8EGR - chains B and G of the 24 polymer chains in the assembly; structure by electron microscopy, 3.58 A resolution.

# Chain B
Molecule: gp15, receptor-binding protein, tail fiber
Organism: Staphylococcus phage Andhra
UniProt: A0A1S6L1H3 (A0A1S6L1H3_9CAUD); residue numbers follow UniProt; this construct covers 1-609
Sequence (609 residues; row label = number of the first residue in the row):
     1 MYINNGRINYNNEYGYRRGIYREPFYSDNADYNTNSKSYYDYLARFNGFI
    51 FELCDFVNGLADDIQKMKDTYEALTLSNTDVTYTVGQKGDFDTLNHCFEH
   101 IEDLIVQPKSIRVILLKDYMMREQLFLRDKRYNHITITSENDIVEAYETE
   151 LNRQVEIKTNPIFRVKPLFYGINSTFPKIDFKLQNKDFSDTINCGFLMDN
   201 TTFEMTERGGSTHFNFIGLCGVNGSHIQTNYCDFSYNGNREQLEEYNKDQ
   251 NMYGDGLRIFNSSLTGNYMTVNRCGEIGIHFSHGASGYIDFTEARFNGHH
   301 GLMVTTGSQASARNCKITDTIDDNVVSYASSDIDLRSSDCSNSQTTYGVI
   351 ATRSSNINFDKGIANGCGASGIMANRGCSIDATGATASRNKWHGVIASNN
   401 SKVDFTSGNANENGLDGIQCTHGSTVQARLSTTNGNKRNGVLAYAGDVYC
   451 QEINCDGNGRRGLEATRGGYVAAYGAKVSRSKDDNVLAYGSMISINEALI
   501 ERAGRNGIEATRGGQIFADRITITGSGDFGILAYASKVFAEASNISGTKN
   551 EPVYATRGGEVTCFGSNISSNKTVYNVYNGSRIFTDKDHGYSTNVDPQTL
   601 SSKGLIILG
Disordered / not traced: 1-9

# Chain G
Molecule: Upper collar protein
Organism: Staphylococcus phage Andhra
UniProt: A0A1S6L1H9 (A0A1S6L1H9_9CAUD); residue numbers follow UniProt; this construct covers 1-335
Sequence (335 residues; numbered 1 to 335; the number before each row is that of its first residue):
     1 MSYLDNDYIGKNKDVGLKVELTEDIDRRIMEHRNRFRRLIFNRYVEFLPL
    51 LINYTNQNSVGIDFLQLEIALRQGYQVVVGKARNGVIMILGYIQSMYYKN
   101 SNDFINNFNLTFNKRLTQDDITFIIPDYLRPDYALEIEYYDNCQSGDFIV
   151 LRNKPVNLNNDYQIIEHYCDELAEIILSRFSLIMQSKFSKIFLSDIQDET
   201 INQFINKLYNGAPFIKTDKYIDPEEDIIDLGSDFVTTALVEMKREYQNKV
   251 SELSNFLGVNSLAVDKESGVSDTEAKSNRSFTTSNSNIYLRGRNPFEMLN
   301 RRFNLDIHPYYDDEAISEMDIMNLKTDNFGGGKVE
Disordered / not traced: 1-5, 98-113, 335

# Interface between chain B and chain G
Pairs across the interface (26; chain B residue first):
  Tyr10(B) - Asp14(G)
  Asn11(B) - Asp14(G)
  Asn12(B) - Lys13(G)
  Asn12(B) - Asp14(G)
  Asn12(B) - Val15(G)
  Glu13(B) - Val15(G)
  Tyr14(B) - Lys13(G)
  Arg17(B) - Asp24(G)  salt bridge
  Arg17(B) - Arg28(G)
  Arg17(B) - Glu31(G)  salt bridge
  Arg18(B) - Arg27(G)  hydrogen bond (backbone-side chain)
  Gly19(B) - Arg27(G)  hydrogen bond (backbone-side chain)
  Ile20(B) - Leu17(G)
  Ile20(B) - Lys18(G)
  Ile20(B) - Val19(G)  hydrogen bond (backbone-backbone)
  Ile20(B) - Asp24(G)
  Ile20(B) - Arg27(G)
  Tyr21(B) - Val15(G)  hydrophobic
  Tyr21(B) - Gly16(G)
  Tyr21(B) - Leu17(G)
  Tyr21(B) - Lys18(G)
  Arg22(B) - Gly16(G)
  Arg22(B) - Leu17(G)  hydrogen bond (backbone-backbone)
  Arg22(B) - Val19(G)
  Glu23(B) - Gly16(G)
  Pro24(B) - Leu17(G)  hydrophobic
Interface residues without a listed pair, chain G (12 interface residues in all): Glu23

# Overview
The interface between chain B and chain G involves 13 residues on one side and 12 on the other; the contacts
include 4 hydrogen bonds and 2 salt bridges. Polar pairs include Arg17(B)-Asp24(G), Arg17(B)-Glu31(G) and
Arg18(B)-Arg27(G).
Chain B is gp15, receptor-binding protein, tail fiber and chain G is Upper collar protein, both from
Staphylococcus phage Andhra; the structure, Upper tail structure of Staphylococcus phage Andhra, was
determined by electron microscopy together with 8EGS, 8EGT and 8EJ5 from the same study.
